Entry 8SJ2 (X-ray diffraction, 2.23 A resolution); this record covers chains A and E of the 6 polymer chains in the assembly.

[Chain A]
Name: Cyclic GMP-AMP synthase
Source organism: Mus musculus
Notes: EC 2.7.7.86; fragment: catalytic domain
Reference sequence: Q8C6L5 (CGAS_MOUSE); numbering as in UniProt (aligned over 147-507)
Amino-acid sequence (364 residues; numbered 144 to 507; the number before each row is that of its first residue):
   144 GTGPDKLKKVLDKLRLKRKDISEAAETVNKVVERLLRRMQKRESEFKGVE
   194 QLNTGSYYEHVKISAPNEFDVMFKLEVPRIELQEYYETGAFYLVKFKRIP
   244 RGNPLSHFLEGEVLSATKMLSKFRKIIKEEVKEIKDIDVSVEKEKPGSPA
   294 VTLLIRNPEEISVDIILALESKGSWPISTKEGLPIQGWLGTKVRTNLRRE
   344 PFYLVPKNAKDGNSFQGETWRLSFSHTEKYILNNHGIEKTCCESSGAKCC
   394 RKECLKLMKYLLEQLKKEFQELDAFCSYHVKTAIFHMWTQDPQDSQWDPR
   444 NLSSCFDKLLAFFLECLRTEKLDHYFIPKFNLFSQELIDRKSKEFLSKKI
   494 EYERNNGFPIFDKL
Disordered / not traced: 144-145, 240-245, 507
Sequence notes: expression tag (144-146)
Metal / ion sites: Mg2+: Glu211, Asp213 (together with ATP); Zn2+: His378, Cys384, Cys385, Cys392
Small-molecule neighbours:
  - ATP (adenosine-5'-triphosphate): Gly198, Ser199, Glu202, Lys205, Glu211, Asp213, Arg364, Ser368, Glu371, Lys402, Glu406, Ser420, Tyr421, Lys424, His467
  - 2'-deoxyguanosine-5'-triphosphate (DGT): Thr197, Glu211, Asp213, Met215, Pro289, Gly290, Ser291, Pro292, Ala293, Asp307, Ile309, Val348, Arg364, Leu365, Ser366, Ser368, Asp416, Ala417, Phe418, Cys419
UniProt features mapped onto this chain:
  - region: Lys372 to Lys395 (DNA-binding)
  - motif: Leu154 to Leu159 (Nuclear export signal), Asp281 to Ser291 (Nuclear localization signal)
  - binding site (GTP): Thr197, Asp307, Arg364 to Glu371
  - binding site (ATP): Ser199, Glu371, Lys402, Ser420 to Lys424
  - binding site (Mg(2+)): Glu211, Asp213, Asp307
  - binding site (2',3'-cGAMP): Asp213, Gly290, Asp307, Lys350, Arg364 to Ser366
  - binding site (Zn(2+)): His378, Cys384, Cys385, Cys392
  - site: Arg241 (Arginine-anchor), Asp307, Ile308 (Cleavage)
  - modified residue: Lys156 (N6-lactoyllysine), Glu176 (PolyADP-ribosyl glutamic acid), Ser199 (Phosphoserine), Tyr201 (Phosphotyrosine), Glu272 (5-glutamyl polyglutamate), Ser291 (Phosphoserine), Glu302 (5-glutamyl glutamate), Lys372 (N6-acetyllysine), Lys382 (N6-acetyllysine), Lys402 (N6-acetyllysine), Ser420 (Phosphoserine), Lys491 (N6-methyllysine)
  - lipidation (S-palmitoyl cysteine): Cys392, Cys393, Cys459
  - cross-link (Glycyl lysine isopeptide (Lys-Gly)): Lys217 (interchain with G-Cter in SUMO), Lys271 (interchain with G-Cter in ubiquitin), Lys335 (interchain with G-Cter in SUMO), Lys372 (interchain with G-Cter in SUMO), Lys382 (interchain with G-Cter in SUMO), Lys399 (interchain with G-Cter in ubiquitin), Lys402 (interchain with G-Cter in ubiquitin), Lys409 (interchain with G-Cter in ubiquitin), Lys410 (interchain with G-Cter in ubiquitin), Lys464 (interchain with G-Cter in SUMO)
  - mutagenesis: Lys156 (K156Q: Mimics lactylation; knockin mice show higher mortality following HSV-1 infection), Asn172 (N172K: Induces alteration of the DNA-binding surface and leads to decreased synthesis of cyclic GMP-AMP (cGAMP); when associated with L-180), Glu176 (E176A: Abolished poly-ADP-ribosylation by PARP1, stimulating interferon production in knockin mice), Arg180 (R180L: Induces alteration of the DNA-binding surface and leads to decreased synthesis of cyclic GMP-AMP (cGAMP); when associated with K-182), Gly198 (G198A: Abolishes stimulation of interferon production; when associated with A-199), Ser199 (S199A: Abolishes stimulation of interferon production; when associated with A-199), Tyr201 (Y201E: Phosphomimetic mutant; reduced translocation to the nucleus following treatment with etoposide), Glu211 to Asp213 (Abolished nucleotidyltransferase activity. Does not affect nuclear localization and tethering to chromatin), Glu211 (E211A: Abolishes ability to promote type-I interferon production), Asp213 (D213A: Abolishes ability to promote type-I interferon production), Lys217 (K217R: Reduced sumoylation), Arg222 (R222E: Impaired tethering to chromatin, leading to constitutive activation in the absence of DNA), 31 further mutagenesis entries in UniProt
Reported in the primary citation:
  - mutagenesis - E211Q/D213N: abolished catalytic activity
  - specificity-determining residues: His467 (proposed by the authors, not directly observed)
  - mutagenesis - R364A (33-fold), H467A: decreased catalytic activity on ATP/GTP
  - mutagenesis - H467A (2-fold): increased catalytic activity on GTP/GTP
  - specificity-determining residues: Ile309, Arg364
  - mutagenesis - R364A (10-fold): decreased catalytic activity on GTP/GTP
  - mutagenesis - R364A (4-fold): increased catalytic activity on ATP/ATP

[Chain E]
Molecule: Palindromic DNA18
Sequence (18 nucleotides; each row starts with the number of its first residue):
     1 ATCTGTACATGTACAGAT

[Chain A / chain E interface]
Pairs across the interface (13; chain A residue first):
  Arg158(A) with DG16(E), salt bridge to the phosphate
  Leu159(A) with DG16(E), sugar contact
  Lys160(A) with DG16(E), phosphate contact; DA17(E), phosphate contact
  Arg161(A) with DA15(E), base contact; DG16(E), hydrogen bond to the phosphate; DA17(E), hydrogen bond to the phosphate
  His203(A) with DC14(E), phosphate contact; DA15(E), salt bridge to the phosphate
  Cys385(A) with DC14(E), phosphate contact
  Glu386(A) with DC14(E), phosphate contact
  Lys395(A) with DA15(E), salt bridge to the phosphate
  Lys399(A) with DG16(E), salt bridge to the phosphate
Also at the interface, not in a pair above, chain A (12 interface residues in all): Lys162, Glu176, Ser387
Also at the interface, not in a pair above, chain E (5 interface residues in all): DA7

[In short]
12 residues of chain A face 5 of chain E across their interface, with 2 hydrogen bonds and 4 salt bridges.
Polar pairs include Arg161(A)-DG16(E), Arg161(A)-DA17(E) and Arg158(A)-DG16(E). Bound to chain A: ATP and
2'-deoxyguanosine-5'-triphosphate. From the paper: R364A and H467A of chain A reduce catalytic activity on
ATP/GTP; specificity determinants His467(A), Ile309(A) and Arg364(A).
Here chain A is Cyclic GMP-AMP synthase (Mus musculus) and chain E is Palindromic DNA18. Entry 8SJ2 (Structure
of ternary complex of cGAS with dsDNA and bound ATP and 2'-dGTP) was determined by X-ray diffraction,
deposited together with 7UUX, 7UXW, 7UYQ, 7UYZ, 7UZR, 7V0W and 14 further entries.
